6D79 - chains A and B; structure by X-ray diffraction, 3.50 A resolution.

# Chain A (and B)
Name: Sulfate transporter CysZ
Source organism: Pseudomonas fragi A22
Notes: chain B of this document is another copy of the same molecule, construct and numbering; everything in this record applies to it too
UniProt: A0A0X8F058 (A0A0X8F058_PSEFR); residues 1-251 here = UniProt positions 1-251
Sequence (251 residues; numbered 1 to 251; the number before each row is that of its first residue):
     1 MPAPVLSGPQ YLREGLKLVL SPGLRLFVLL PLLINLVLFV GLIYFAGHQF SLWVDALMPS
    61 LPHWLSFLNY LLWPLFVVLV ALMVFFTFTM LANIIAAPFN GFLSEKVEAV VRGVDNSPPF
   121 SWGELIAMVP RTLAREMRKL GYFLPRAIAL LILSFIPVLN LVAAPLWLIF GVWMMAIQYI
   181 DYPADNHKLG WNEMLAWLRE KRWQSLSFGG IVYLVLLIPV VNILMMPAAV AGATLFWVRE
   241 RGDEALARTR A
Unresolved in the structure: 1-7, 54-73, 241-251 (chain B: 1-7, 53-71, 241-251)
Modified positions: Mse1, Mse58 (selenomethionine); Mse83, Mse90, Mse128, Mse137, Mse174, Mse175, Mse194, Mse225, Mse226 (selenomethionine; parent Met)
Reported in the primary citation:
  - self-association interface (contacts with another copy of this molecule); pairs are residue here / residue on that copy: L161-A164, L161, A164

# How chain A and chain B interact
Pairs across the interface - 18 pairs, chain A then chain B:
  L75(A) with Mse83(B); F86(B), hydrophobic
  F76(A) with Mse83(B), hydrophobic
  L79(A) with L79(B), hydrophobic
  L82(A) with F155(B), hydrophobic
  Mse83(A) with L75(B)
  L144(A) with L72(B)
  I148(A) with L75(B), hydrophobic
  F155(A) with L82(B), hydrophobic
  P157(A) with L217(B), hydrophobic
  N160(A) with A164(B)
  L161(A) with A164(B), hydrophobic; P165(B)
  A164(A) with N160(B); L161(B)
  Y213(A) with P157(B)
  L217(A) with P157(B), hydrophobic; V158(B), hydrophobic
Also at the interface, not in a pair above, chain A (21 interface residues in all): P74, V78, L151, I152, V158, P165, L168
Also at the interface, not in a pair above, chain B (19 interface residues in all): F76, V78, L144, L151, Y213

# In short
21 residues of chain A face 19 of chain B across their interface. From the paper: a self-association interface
involving L161(A) and A164(A).
Chain A and chain B are both Sulfate transporter CysZ (Pseudomonas fragi A22); the structure, Structure of
CysZ, a sulfate permease from Pseudomonas Fragi, was determined by X-ray diffraction together with 6D9Z from
the same study.
